2FM0 - chains A and D of the 4 polymer chains in the assembly; structure by X-ray diffraction, 2.00 A resolution.

Chain A (and D):
Name: cAMP-specific 3', 5'-cyclic phosphodiesterase 4D
Organism: Homo sapiens
Notes: EC 3.1.4.17; fragment: catalytic domain; chain D of this document is another copy of the same molecule, construct and numbering; everything in this record applies to it too
UniProt: Q08499 (PDE4D_HUMAN); residues 79-439 here correspond to UniProt positions 381-741 (UniProt number = residue number + 302)
Amino-acid sequence (361 residues; each row starts with the number of its first residue):
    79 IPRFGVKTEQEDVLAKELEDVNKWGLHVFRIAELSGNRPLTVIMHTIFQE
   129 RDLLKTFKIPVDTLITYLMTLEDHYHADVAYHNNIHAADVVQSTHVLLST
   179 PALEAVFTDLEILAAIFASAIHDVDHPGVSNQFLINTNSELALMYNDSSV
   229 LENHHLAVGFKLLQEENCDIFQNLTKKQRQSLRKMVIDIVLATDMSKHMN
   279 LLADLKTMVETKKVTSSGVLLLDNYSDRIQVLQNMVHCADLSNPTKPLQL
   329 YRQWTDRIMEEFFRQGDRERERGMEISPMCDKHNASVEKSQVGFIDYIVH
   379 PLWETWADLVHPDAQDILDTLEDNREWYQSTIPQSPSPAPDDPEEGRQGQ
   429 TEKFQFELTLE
Not modelled in the structure: 413-439
Curated features (UniProtKB/Swiss-Prot):
  - active site: H160 (Proton donor)
  - binding site (3',5'-cyclic AMP): H160, Q369, F372
  - binding site (AMP): H160, D201, D318, N321, Q369, F372
  - binding site (Zn(2+)): H164, H200, D201, D318
  - binding site (Mg(2+)): D201
  - binding site (Mn(2+)): D201
  - cross-link: K85 (Glycyl lysine isopeptide (Lys-Gly) (interchain with G-Cter in SUMO))
Bound ions: Zn2+: H164, H200, D201, D318; Mg2+ near D201 (its only coordinating residue here)
Residues lining bound ligands: L-869298 (M98; (S)-3-(2-(3-cyclopropoxy-4-(difluoromethoxy)phenyl)-2-(5-(1,1,1,3,3,3-hexafluoro-2-hydroxypropan-2-yl)thiazol-2-yl)ethy l)pyridine 1-oxide): Y159, H160, T271, M273, D318, L319, N321, P322, Y329, W332, T333, I336, F340, M357, S368, Q369, F372, I376
From the paper describing this entry:
  - binding site for L-869298: Y159, H204, T271, M273, D318, L319, N321, P322, Y329, W332, T333, I336, F340, M357, Q369, F372, I376

Chain A / chain D interface:
Residue-residue contacts (8):
  K239(A) with K239(D); Q242(D)
  Q242(A) with K239(D), hydrogen bond; Q242(D), hydrogen bond
  E244(A) with K254(D), salt bridge; R257(D), salt bridge
  K254(A) with E244(D), salt bridge
  R257(A) with E244(D), salt bridge

Overview:
The chain A/chain D interface involves 5 residues from each chain, with 2 hydrogen bonds and 4 salt bridges.
Among the polar pairs are E244(A)-K254(D), E244(A)-R257(D) and Q242(A)-K239(D). Bound to chain A: L-869298.
From the paper: a binding site for L-869298 at Y159(A), H204(A) and T271(A) among others.
Chain A and chain D are both cAMP-specific 3', 5'-cyclic phosphodiesterase 4D (Homo sapiens); the structure,
Crystal structure of PDE4D in complex with L-869298, was determined by X-ray diffraction (same publication as
2FM5).
